PDB entry 3IR6 | X-ray diffraction, 2.80 A resolution | chains B and C of the 3 polymer chains in the assembly

[Chain B]
Name: Respiratory nitrate reductase 1 beta chain
Organism: Escherichia coli K-12
Notes: EC 1.7.99.4; fragment: NarH
UniProt: P11349 (NARH_ECOLI); residue numbers follow UniProt; this construct covers 1-512
Sequence (512 residues; each row starts with the number of its first residue):
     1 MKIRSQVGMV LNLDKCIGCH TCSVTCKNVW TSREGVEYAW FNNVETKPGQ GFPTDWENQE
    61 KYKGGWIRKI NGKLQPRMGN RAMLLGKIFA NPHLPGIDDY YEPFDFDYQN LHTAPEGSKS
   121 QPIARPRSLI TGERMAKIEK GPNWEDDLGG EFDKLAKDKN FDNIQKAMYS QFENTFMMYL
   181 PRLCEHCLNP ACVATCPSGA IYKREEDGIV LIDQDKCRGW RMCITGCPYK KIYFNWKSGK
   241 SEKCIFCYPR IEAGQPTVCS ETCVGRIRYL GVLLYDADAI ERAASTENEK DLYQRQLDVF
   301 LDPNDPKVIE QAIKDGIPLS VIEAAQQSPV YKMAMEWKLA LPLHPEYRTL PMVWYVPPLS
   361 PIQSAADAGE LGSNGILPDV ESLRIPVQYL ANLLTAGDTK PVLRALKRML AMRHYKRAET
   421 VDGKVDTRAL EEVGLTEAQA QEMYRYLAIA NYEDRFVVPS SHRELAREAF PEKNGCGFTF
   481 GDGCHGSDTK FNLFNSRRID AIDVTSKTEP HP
Disordered / not traced: 510-512
Metal / ion sites: 4Fe-4S cluster Fe site 1: Cys16, Cys19, Cys22, Cys263; 4Fe-4S cluster Fe site 2: Cys26, Cys244, Cys247, Cys259; 4Fe-4S cluster Fe site 3: Cys184, Cys187, Cys192, Cys227; 3Fe-4S cluster Fe: Cys196, Cys217, Cys223
Ligand contacts:
  - 3Fe-4S cluster (F3S): Thr195, Cys196, Pro197, Ser198, Ile201, Ile212, Cys217, Arg218, Gly219, Trp220, Arg221, Met222, Cys223, Ser241
  - heme (HEM): Ile88, Phe89, Trp220, Arg221
  - 4Fe-4S cluster (SF4), molecule 1: Cys16, Ile17, Gly18, Cys19, His20, Thr21, Cys22, Val44, Pro181, Thr262, Cys263, Val264, Gly265, Ile267, Arg268
  - 4Fe-4S cluster (SF4), molecule 2: Cys26, Trp30, Phe41, Asn42, Leu183, Cys244, Ile245, Phe246, Cys247, Thr257, Val258, Cys259
  - 4Fe-4S cluster (SF4), molecule 3: Cys184, Glu185, His186, Cys187, Pro190, Ala191, Cys192, Val210, Cys227, Pro228, Tyr229, Ile232, Lys243
Swiss-Prot annotation at these positions:
  - binding site ([4Fe-4S] cluster): Cys16, Cys19, Cys22, Cys26, Cys184, Cys187, Cys192, Cys227, Cys244, Cys247, Cys259, Cys263
  - binding site ([3Fe-4S] cluster): Cys196, Cys217, Cys223

[Chain C]
Name: Respiratory nitrate reductase 1 gamma chain
Organism: Escherichia coli K-12
Notes: EC 1.7.99.4; fragment: NarI
UniProt: P11350 (NARI_ECOLI); residue numbers follow UniProt; this construct covers 1-225
Sequence (225 residues; row label = number of the first residue in the row):
     1 MQFLNMFFFD IYPYIAGAVF LIGSWLRYDY GQYTWRAASS QMLDRKGMNL ASNLFHIGIL
    61 GIFVGHFFGM LTPHWMYEAW LPIEVKQKMA MFAGGASGVL CLIGGVLLLK RRLFSPRVRA
   121 TTTGADILIL SLLVIQCALG LLTIPFSAQH MDGSEMMKLV GWAQSVVTFH GGASQHLDGV
   181 AFIFRLHLVL GMTLFLLFPF SRLIHIWSVP VEYLTRKYQL VRARH
Modified positions: Met1 (n-formylmethionine; FME)
Metal / ion sites: heme Fe site 1: His56, His205; heme Fe site 2: His66, His187
Ligand contacts:
  - phosphatidyl glycerol (AGA; (1S)-2-{[{[(2S)-2,3-dihydroxypropyl]oxy}(hydroxy)phosphoryl]oxy}-1-[(pentanoyloxy)methyl]ethyl octanoate): Leu21, Ser24, Trp25, Tyr28, Trp35, Trp207, Ser208
  - heme (HEM), molecule 1: Ala37, Ser39, Ser40, Gln41, Met48, Phe55, His56, Ile59, Leu108, Arg112, Ile129, Leu130, Leu133, Arg202, Leu203, His205, Ile206, Val209, Pro210
  - heme (HEM), molecule 2: Ile59, Ile62, His66, Met70, Gln87, Ala90, Gly94, Gly95, Gly98, Leu133, Gln136, Cys137, Gly140, Leu141, Thr143, Ile144, Ser147, Met156, Leu159, Trp162, Phe184, His187, Leu188, Gly191, Met192, Leu194, Phe195
Swiss-Prot annotation at these positions:
  - binding site (heme b): His56, His66, His187, His205
  - modified residue: Met1 (N-formylmethionine)

[Interface between chain B and chain C]
Contacting residue pairs (108; chain B residue first):
  Arg4(B) - Val221(C)
  Tyr38(B) - Met42(C)  hydrogen bond
  Trp66(B) - Tyr218(C)  hydrophobic
  Trp66(B) - Gln219(C)
  Leu74(B) - Tyr218(C)
  Pro76(B) - Tyr218(C)
  Asn80(B) - Tyr218(C)
  Arg81(B) - Tyr213(C)
  Arg81(B) - Leu214(C)
  Arg81(B) - Arg216(C)  hydrogen bond (side chain-backbone)
  Arg81(B) - Tyr218(C)  hydrogen bond
  Ala82(B) - Leu214(C)
  Leu84(B) - Tyr213(C)
  Leu85(B) - Tyr213(C)  hydrophobic
  Leu85(B) - Leu214(C)  hydrophobic
  Phe89(B) - Ser52(C)  hydrogen bond (backbone-side chain)
  Phe89(B) - Asn53(C)
  Phe89(B) - His56(C)
  Phe89(B) - Leu60(C)  hydrophobic
  Ala90(B) - Gln41(C)
  Ala90(B) - Met48(C)
  Ala90(B) - Asn49(C)
  Asn91(B) - Gln41(C)  hydrogen bond (backbone-side chain)
  Pro92(B) - Asn49(C)
  Leu94(B) - Gln41(C)
  Leu94(B) - Met42(C)
  Leu94(B) - Arg45(C)
  Pro95(B) - Met42(C)
  Gly96(B) - Met42(C)
  Gly96(B) - Arg45(C)
  Ile97(B) - Met42(C)  hydrogen bond (backbone-backbone)
  Ile97(B) - Leu43(C)
  Ile97(B) - Arg117(C)
  Asp98(B) - Arg117(C)  salt bridge
  Asp99(B) - Arg45(C)  salt bridge
  Glu102(B) - Arg117(C)  salt bridge
  Ile130(B) - Leu43(C)  hydrophobic
  Ile130(B) - Ala120(C)
  Ile130(B) - Thr121(C)
  Thr131(B) - Pro116(C)
  Thr131(B) - Arg117(C)
  Thr131(B) - Ala120(C)
  Asn189(B) - Gln219(C)  hydrogen bond
  Pro190(B) - Gln219(C)  hydrogen bond (backbone-side chain)
  Val193(B) - Arg216(C)  hydrogen bond (backbone-side chain)
  Val193(B) - Tyr218(C)
  Val193(B) - Gln219(C)
  Val193(B) - Leu220(C)
  Ala194(B) - Tyr213(C)  hydrogen bond (backbone-side chain)
  Ala194(B) - Arg216(C)
  Ala194(B) - Tyr218(C)  hydrophobic
  Thr195(B) - Tyr213(C)
  Cys196(B) - Arg216(C)  hydrogen bond (backbone-side chain)
  Pro197(B) - Pro210(C)  hydrophobic
  Pro197(B) - Tyr213(C)
  Ser198(B) - Glu212(C)
  Gly199(B) - Arg216(C)
  Gly199(B) - Leu220(C)
  Tyr202(B) - Leu220(C)
  Tyr202(B) - Arg222(C)
  Lys203(B) - Leu220(C)  hydrogen bond (backbone-backbone)
  Lys203(B) - Val221(C)
  Lys203(B) - Arg222(C)  hydrogen bond (backbone-backbone)
  Arg204(B) - Arg222(C)
  Glu205(B) - Val221(C)
  Glu205(B) - Arg222(C)  hydrogen bond (backbone-backbone)
  Glu205(B) - Ala223(C)
  Glu205(B) - Arg224(C)  hydrogen bond (side chain-backbone)
  Glu206(B) - Arg224(C)
  Asp213(B) - Arg222(C)  salt bridge
  Gln214(B) - Tyr33(C)
  Asp215(B) - Gln32(C)
  Lys216(B) - Tyr28(C)  hydrogen bond
  Lys216(B) - Gln32(C)
  Cys217(B) - Trp35(C)
  Arg218(B) - Gln32(C)  hydrogen bond
  Arg218(B) - Trp35(C)  hydrogen bond (side chain-backbone)
  Arg218(B) - Arg36(C)
  Arg218(B) - Ala37(C)  hydrogen bond (backbone-backbone)
  Arg218(B) - Ser208(C)
  Trp220(B) - His205(C)
  Trp220(B) - Ser208(C)
  Arg221(B) - Ser39(C)
  Arg221(B) - Gln41(C)  hydrogen bond
  Phe234(B) - Ser39(C)
  Trp236(B) - Met42(C)  hydrophobic
  Trp236(B) - Thr121(C)
  Ser238(B) - Tyr33(C)
  Ser238(B) - Arg36(C)  hydrogen bond (backbone-side chain)
  Gly239(B) - Arg36(C)
  Lys240(B) - Gln32(C)  hydrogen bond (side chain-backbone)
  Lys240(B) - Tyr33(C)
  Lys240(B) - Trp35(C)
  Lys240(B) - Arg36(C)
  Pro318(B) - Arg224(C)
  Ser461(B) - Arg224(C)  hydrogen bond (backbone-side chain)
  His462(B) - Arg224(C)  hydrogen bond (backbone-side chain)
  Leu465(B) - Arg224(C)
  Ala466(B) - Arg224(C)
  Arg467(B) - His225(C)  hydrogen bond (side chain-backbone)
  Gly483(B) - Tyr30(C)
  Asp488(B) - His225(C)  salt bridge
  Asn492(B) - Tyr30(C)
  Leu493(B) - Trp25(C)
  Leu493(B) - Leu26(C)  hydrophobic
  Leu493(B) - Tyr30(C)
  Phe494(B) - Leu26(C)  hydrophobic
  Phe494(B) - Tyr30(C)  hydrogen bond (backbone-side chain)
Other interface residues (no listed pair), chain B (67 interface residues in all): Ile88, Ala200, Ile201, Gly219, Glu242, Gly316
Other interface residues (no listed pair), chain C (45 interface residues in all): Ile22, Ala38, Ile57, Val209, Thr215, Lys217

[Summary]
The interface between chain B and chain C involves 67 residues on one side and 45 on the other, with 26
hydrogen bonds and 5 salt bridges. Polar pairs include Asp98(B)-Arg117(C), Asp99(B)-Arg45(C) and
Glu102(B)-Arg117(C). One heme molecule is bound between chain B and chain C.
Chain B is Respiratory nitrate reductase 1 beta chain and chain C is Respiratory nitrate reductase 1 gamma
chain, both from Escherichia coli K-12; the structure, Crystal structure of NarGHI mutant NarG-H49S, was
determined by X-ray diffraction (same publication as 3IR5 and 3IR7).
